PDB entry 4DUY | X-ray diffraction, 3.39 A resolution | chains A and P of the 21 polymer chains in the assembly

== Chain A ==
Molecule: 16S rRNA
From: Thermus thermophilus
Sequence (1522 nucleotides; each row starts with the number of its first residue; note: 42 numbers in that range are skipped by the numbering (no residue carries them; nothing is unmodelled there); a row labelled like 190A-190L holds insertion residues (190A, then the next letters in order); numbering starts at 0):
     0 UUUGUUGGAGAGUCUGAUCCUGGCUCAGGGUGAACGCUGGCGGCGUGCCU
    50 AAGACAUGCAAGUCGUGCGGG
    73 CCGCGGGGUUUU
    88 ACUCCG
    95 UGGUC
   101 AGCGGCGGACGGGUGAGUAACGCGUGGGU
  129A G
   130 ACCUACCCGGAAGAGGGGGACAACCCGGGGAAACUCGGGCUAAUCCCCCA
   180 UGUGGACCCGC
190A-190L CCCUUGGGGUGU
   191 GUCCAAAGGGCUUU
   216 GCCCGCUUCCGGAUGGGCCCGCGUCCCAUCAGCUAGUUGGUGGGGUAAUG
   266 GCCCACCAAGGCGACGACGGGUAGCCGGUCUGAGAGGAUGGCCGGCCACA
   316 GGGGCACUGAGACACGGGCCCCACUCCUACGGGAGGCAGCAGUUAGGAAU
   366 CUUCCGCAAUGGGCGCAAGCCUGACGGAGCGACGCCGCUUGGAGGAAGAA
   416 GCCCUUCGGGGUGUAAACUCCUGAA
   442 CCCGGGACGAAACCCCCGACGA
   474 GGGGACUGACGGUACCGGG
   494 GUAAUAGCGCCGGCCAACUCCGUGCCAGCAGCCGCGGUAAUACGGAGGGC
   544 GCGAGCGUUACCCGGAUUCACUGGGCGUAAAGGGCGUGUAGGCGGCCUGG
   594 GGCGUCCCAUGUGAAAGACCACGGCUCAACCGUGGGGGAGCGUGGGAUAC
   644 GCUCAGGCUAGACGGUGGGAGAGGGUGGUGGAAUUCCCGGAGUAGCGGUG
   694 AAAUGCGCAGAUACCGGGAGGAACGCCGAUGGCGAAGGCAGCCACCUGGU
   744 CCACCCGUGACGCUGAGGCGCGAAAGCGUGGGGAGCAAACCGGAUUAGAU
   794 ACCCGGGUAGUCCACGCCCUAAACGAUGCGCGCUAGGUCUCUGGGUCU
   848 CCUGGGGGCCGAAGCUAACGCGUUAAGCGCGCCGCCUGGGGAGUACGGCC
   898 GCAAGGCUGAAACUCAAAGGAAUUGACGGGGGCCCGCACAAGCGGUGGAG
   948 CAUGUGGUUUAAUUCGAAGXAACGCGAAGAACCUUACCAGGCCUUGACAU
   998 GCUAGG
 1003A G
  1004 AACCCGGGUGAAAGCCUGGGGUGCCCC
1030A-1030D GCGA
  1031 GGGGAGCCCUAGCACAGGUGCUGCAUGGCCGUCGUCAGCUCGUGCCGUGA
  1081 GGUGUUGGGUUAAGUCCCGCAACGAGCGCAACCCCCGCCGUUAGUUGCCA
  1131 GCGGUUCGGCCGGGCACUCUAACGGGACUGCCCGCGAAA
  1171 GCGGGAGGAAGGAGGGGACGACGUCUGGUCAGCAUGGCCCUUACGGCCUG
  1221 GGCGACACACGUGCUACAAUGCCCACUACAAAGCGAUGCCACCCGGCAAC
  1271 GGGGAGCUAAUCGCAAAAAGGUGGGCCCAGUUCGGAUUGGGGUCUGCAAC
  1321 CCGACCCCAUGAAGCCGGAAUCGCUAGUAAUCGCGGAUCAG
 1361A C
  1362 CAUGCCGCGGUGAAUACGUUCCCGGGCCUUGUACACACXGCCXGUXACGC
  1412 CAUGGGAGCGGGCUCUACCCGAAGUCGCCGGG
  1446 AGCCUACGGG
  1459 CAGGCGCCGAGGGUAGGGCCCGUGACUGGGGCGAAGUCGUAACAAGGUAG
  1509 CUGUACCGGAAGGUGCGGCUGGAUCCACUCCUUUCU
Not modelled in the structure: 0-4, 1534-1538
Construct notes: engineered mutation C13 (U659 in M26923.1); conflict C1534 (A2157 in M26923.1), A1535 (C2158 in M26923.1)
Modified residues: PSU (pseudouridine-5'-monophosphate) at position 516, 7MG (7N-methyl-8-hydroguanosine-5'-monophosphate) at position 527, M2G (N2-dimethylguanosine-5'-monophosphate) at position 966, 5MC (5-methylcytidine-5'-monophosphate) at position 967, 2MG (2N-methylguanosine-5'-monophosphate) at position 1207, 5MC (5-methylcytidine-5'-monophosphate) at position 1400, 4OC (4n,o2'-methylcytidine-5'-monophosphate) at position 1402, 5MC (5-methylcytidine-5'-monophosphate) at position 1404, 5MC (5-methylcytidine-5'-monophosphate) at position 1407, UR3 (3-methyluridine-5'-monophoshate) at position 1498, MA6 (6N-dimethyladenosine-5'-monophoshate) at position 1518, MA6 (6N-dimethyladenosine-5'-monophoshate) at position 1519, PSU (pseudouridine-5'-monophosphate) at position 1540, PSU (pseudouridine-5'-monophosphate) at position 1541
Ion coordination: Mg2+ site 1 near U5 (its only coordinating residue here); Mg2+ site 2 near U12 (its only coordinating residue here); Mg2+ site 3 near U14 (its only coordinating residue here); Mg2+ site 4 near G21 (its only coordinating residue here); Mg2+ site 5: C58, U387; Mg2+ site 6: A59, U387; Mg2+ site 7: G61, G105; Mg2+ site 8 near G70 (its only coordinating residue here); Mg2+ site 9 near U83 (its only coordinating residue here); Mg2+ site 10: G107, G324; Mg2+ site 11 near A109 (its only coordinating residue here); Mg2+ site 12 near G111 (its only coordinating residue here); 94 more Mg2+ sites not listed

== Chain P ==
Name: ribosomal protein S16
From: Thermus thermophilus
UniProt: Q5SJH3 (RS16_THET8); residues 1-88 here = UniProt positions 1-88
Sequence (88 residues; row label = number of the first residue in the row):
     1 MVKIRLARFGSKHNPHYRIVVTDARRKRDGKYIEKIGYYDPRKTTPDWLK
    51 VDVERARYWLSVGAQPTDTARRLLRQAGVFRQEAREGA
Not modelled in the structure: 84-88

== Chain A / chain P interface ==
Pairs across the interface (88; chain A residue first):
  C43(A) - Lys12(P)  salt bridge to the phosphate
  C43(A) - His13(P)  phosphate contact
  G44(A) - Ser11(P)  phosphate contact
  G44(A) - Lys12(P)  hydrogen bond to the phosphate
  C110(A) - Arg25(P)  hydrogen bond to the sugar
  G111(A) - Arg25(P)  phosphate contact
  G112(A) - Lys27(P)  salt bridge to the phosphate
  A134(A) - Met1(P)  base contact
  A134(A) - Arg25(P)  base contact
  C135(A) - Met1(P)  hydrogen bond to the base
  C136(A) - Met1(P)  sugar contact
  C136(A) - Gly63(P)  hydrogen bond to the sugar
  C136(A) - Gln65(P)  hydrogen bond to the sugar
  C137(A) - Ser61(P)  hydrogen bond to the sugar
  C137(A) - Gly63(P)  sugar contact
  G227(A) - Val62(P)  hydrogen bond to the base
  A228(A) - Val2(P)  sugar contact
  A228(A) - Trp59(P)  sugar contact
  A228(A) - Val62(P)  sugar contact
  U229(A) - Val2(P)  sugar contact
  U229(A) - Asp23(P)  hydrogen bond to the sugar
  U229(A) - Ile33(P)  sugar contact
  U229(A) - Trp59(P)  phosphate contact
  G230(A) - Arg25(P)  sugar contact
  G309(A) - Lys27(P)  phosphate contact
  G309(A) - Asp29(P)  sugar contact
  G309(A) - Gly30(P)  phosphate contact
  G309(A) - Lys31(P)  phosphate contact
  G310(A) - Lys27(P)  salt bridge to the phosphate
  G310(A) - Gly30(P)  phosphate contact
  G310(A) - Lys31(P)  hydrogen bond to the phosphate
  C311(A) - Arg26(P)  salt bridge to the phosphate
  A374(A) - Tyr17(P)  hydrogen bond to the sugar
  U375(A) - Leu6(P)  hydrogen bond to the sugar
  U375(A) - Tyr17(P)  sugar contact
  U375(A) - Arg28(P)  hydrogen bond to the base
  U375(A) - Thr69(P)  hydrogen bond to the phosphate
  G376(A) - Arg5(P)  hydrogen bond to the phosphate
  G376(A) - Leu6(P)  hydrogen bond to the phosphate
  G376(A) - Arg28(P)  sugar contact
  G376(A) - Thr67(P)  hydrogen bond to the phosphate
  G377(A) - Lys3(P)  salt bridge to the phosphate
  G377(A) - Arg5(P)  salt bridge to the phosphate
  G377(A) - Ala24(P)  sugar contact
  C390(A) - Arg28(P)  hydrogen bond to the phosphate
  G391(A) - Arg8(P)  hydrogen bond to the phosphate
  G391(A) - Arg28(P)  salt bridge to the phosphate
  G392(A) - Arg8(P)  salt bridge to the phosphate
  G392(A) - Lys12(P)  phosphate contact
  G392(A) - His13(P)  hydrogen bond to the phosphate
  A393(A) - Lys12(P)  salt bridge to the phosphate
  A393(A) - His13(P)  salt bridge to the phosphate
  C449(A) - Arg42(P)  hydrogen bond to the base
  C449(A) - Lys43(P)  phosphate contact
  G450(A) - Pro15(P)  sugar contact
  G450(A) - Pro41(P)  sugar contact
  G450(A) - Arg42(P)  sugar contact
  G450(A) - Lys43(P)  salt bridge to the phosphate
  A452(A) - Lys43(P)  salt bridge to the phosphate
  A452(A) - Arg72(P)  hydrogen bond to the phosphate
  A453(A) - Asp68(P)  hydrogen bond to the sugar
  A453(A) - Arg72(P)  sugar contact
  C454(A) - Asp68(P)  sugar contact
  G462(A) - Gln82(P)  hydrogen bond to the base
  A463(A) - Arg75(P)  salt bridge to the phosphate
  A463(A) - Phe80(P)  phosphate contact
  A463(A) - Arg81(P)  phosphate contact
  A463(A) - Gln82(P)  hydrogen bond to the sugar
  A463(A) - Glu83(P)  sugar contact
  G474(A) - Arg75(P)  salt bridge to the phosphate
  G474(A) - Arg81(P)  salt bridge to the phosphate
  G474(A) - Glu83(P)  sugar contact
  A608(A) - Arg18(P)  hydrogen bond to the sugar
  A608(A) - Tyr32(P)  sugar contact
  A609(A) - Arg18(P)  salt bridge to the phosphate
  G616(A) - Thr45(P)  sugar contact
  G617(A) - Thr44(P)  sugar contact
  C623(A) - Ser11(P)  sugar contact
  C624(A) - Phe9(P)  phosphate contact
  C624(A) - Ser11(P)  sugar contact
  C624(A) - Asn14(P)  hydrogen bond to the sugar
  C624(A) - His16(P)  sugar contact
  G625(A) - Phe9(P)  phosphate contact
  G625(A) - His16(P)  sugar contact
  U626(A) - Arg18(P)  salt bridge to the phosphate
  U626(A) - Lys35(P)  salt bridge to the phosphate
  U626(A) - Tyr38(P)  phosphate contact
  G627(A) - Lys35(P)  salt bridge to the phosphate
Interface residues without a listed pair, chain A (47 interface residues in all): A325, G378, A451, G475, C483, A607
Interface residues without a listed pair, chain P (50 interface residues in all): Gly10, Tyr39, Tyr58

== Summary ==
The interface between chain A and chain P involves 47 residues on one side and 50 on the other; the contacts
include 26 hydrogen bonds and 19 salt bridges. Polar pairs include C135(A)-Met1(P), G227(A)-Val62(P) and
U375(A)-Arg28(P). C58(A) and U387(A) form the Mg2+ site 5.
Chain A is 16S rRNA and chain P is ribosomal protein S16, both from Thermus thermophilus; the structure,
Crystal structure of the Thermus thermophilus 30S ribosomal subunit with a 16S rRNA mutation, U13C, was
determined by X-ray diffraction.
